PDB entry 6YBA | electron microscopy, 4.00 A resolution | chains C and N of the 26 polymer chains in the assembly

# Chain C
Molecule: Hexon protein
From: Human adenovirus F serotype 41
Reference sequence: B2ZX09 (B2ZX09_ADE41); residue numbers follow UniProt; this construct covers 1-925
Amino-acid sequence (925 residues; each row starts with the number of its first residue):
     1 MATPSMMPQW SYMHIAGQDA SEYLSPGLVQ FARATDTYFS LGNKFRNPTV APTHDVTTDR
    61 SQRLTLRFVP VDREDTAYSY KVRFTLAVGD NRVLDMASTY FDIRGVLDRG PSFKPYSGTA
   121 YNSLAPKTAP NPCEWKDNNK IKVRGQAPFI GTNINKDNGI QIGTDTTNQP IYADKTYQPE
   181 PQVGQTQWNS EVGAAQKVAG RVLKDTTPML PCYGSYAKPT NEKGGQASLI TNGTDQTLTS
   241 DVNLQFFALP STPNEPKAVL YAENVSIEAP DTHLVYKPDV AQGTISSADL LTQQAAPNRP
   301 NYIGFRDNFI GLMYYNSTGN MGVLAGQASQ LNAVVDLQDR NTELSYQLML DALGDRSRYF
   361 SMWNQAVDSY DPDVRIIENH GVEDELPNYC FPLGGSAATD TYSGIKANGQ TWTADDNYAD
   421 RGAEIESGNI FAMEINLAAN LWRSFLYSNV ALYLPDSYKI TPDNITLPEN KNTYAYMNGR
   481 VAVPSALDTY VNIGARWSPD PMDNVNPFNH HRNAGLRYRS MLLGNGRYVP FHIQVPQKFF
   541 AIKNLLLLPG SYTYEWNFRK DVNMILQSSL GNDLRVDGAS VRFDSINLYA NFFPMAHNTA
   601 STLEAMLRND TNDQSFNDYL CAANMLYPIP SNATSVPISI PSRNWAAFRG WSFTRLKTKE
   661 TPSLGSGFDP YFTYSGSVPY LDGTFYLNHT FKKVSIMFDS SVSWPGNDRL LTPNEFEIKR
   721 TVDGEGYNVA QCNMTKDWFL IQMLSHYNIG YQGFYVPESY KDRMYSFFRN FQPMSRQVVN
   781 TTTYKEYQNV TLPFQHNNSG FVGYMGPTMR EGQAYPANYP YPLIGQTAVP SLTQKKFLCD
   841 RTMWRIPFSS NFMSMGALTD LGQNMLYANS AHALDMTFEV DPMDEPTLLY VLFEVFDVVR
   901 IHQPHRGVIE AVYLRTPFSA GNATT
Unresolved in the structure: 1, 232-237, 922-925

# Chain N
Molecule: Pre-hexon-linking protein IIIa
From: Human adenovirus F serotype 41
Reference sequence: Q67716 (Q67716_ADE41); residue numbers follow UniProt; this construct covers 1-579
Amino-acid sequence (579 residues; numbered 1 to 579; the number before each row is that of its first residue):
     1 MQRSTAVVDG SQQVDPAMLA ALQSQPSGVT PSDDWAAAMD RILALTTRNP EAFRQQPQAN
    61 RFSAILEAVV PSRTNPTHEK VLAIVNALTE SKAIRKDEAG LIYNALLERV ARYNSTNVQA
   121 NLDRLTTDVR EAVAQRERFM HDTNLGSQVA LNAFLSTLPA NVPRGQEDYV SFISALRLLV
   181 AEVPQSEVYQ SGPDYFFQTS RQGLQTVNLT QAFKNLQGMW GVRAPVGDRA TISSLLTPNT
   241 RLLLLLIAPF TNSSTISRDS YLGHLITLYR EAIGQTQVDE QTFQEITSVS RALGQQDTGS
   301 LEATLNFLLT NRQQKIPSQF TLSTEEERIL RYVQQSVSLY LMREGMTPSS ALDMTARNME
   361 PSLYSSNRPF INRLMDYLHR AAAMNSEYFT NAILNPHWMP PSGFYTGEFD MPEGDDGFLW
   421 DDVSDSIFVP ARYRKKEGGD ELPLPLVEAA SRGQSPFPSL PSLVSSSNSG RVLRPRLPGE
   481 TDYLNDPLLQ PVRNKNFPNN GVESLVDKMN RWKTYAQEQR EWEESQSRPL AGPFSRWRRR
   541 EDDQDDSADD NSVLDLGGTG ASSNPFAHLR PQGRLGRLY
Unresolved in the structure: 1-11, 310-579

# Chain C / chain N interface
Pairs across the interface (35):
  T3(C) - N75(N)  hydrogen bond
  S5(C) - S72(N)
  M6(C) - S72(N)  hydrogen bond (backbone-side chain)
  M6(C) - R73(N)
  M7(C) - S72(N)
  P8(C) - E67(N)
  W10(C) - S63(N)
  A16(C) - A59(N)
  A16(C) - N60(N)
  A16(C) - S63(N)  hydrogen bond (backbone-side chain)
  G17(C) - N60(N)  hydrogen bond (backbone-side chain)
  Q18(C) - G28(N)
  Q18(C) - V29(N)  hydrogen bond (side chain-backbone)
  Q18(C) - T30(N)
  E22(C) - P26(N)
  E22(C) - S27(N)  hydrogen bond (backbone-backbone)
  E22(C) - G28(N)  hydrogen bond (backbone-backbone)
  Y23(C) - P26(N)
  L24(C) - Q25(N)
  L24(C) - P26(N)
  L24(C) - S27(N)  hydrogen bond (backbone-backbone)
  S25(C) - L22(N)
  S25(C) - Q23(N)  hydrogen bond (side chain-backbone)
  S25(C) - S24(N)
  S25(C) - Q25(N)
  P26(C) - L22(N)
  P26(C) - Q25(N)
  P26(C) - S27(N)
  G27(C) - L22(N)  hydrogen bond (backbone-backbone)
  V50(C) - A59(N)  hydrophobic
  V50(C) - N60(N)
  P52(C) - P57(N)  hydrophobic
  T53(C) - P57(N)
  H54(C) - Q58(N)  hydrogen bond
  H54(C) - R61(N)  hydrogen bond
Also at the interface, not in a pair above, chain C (22 interface residues in all): S11, S21, D55
Also at the interface, not in a pair above, chain N (22 interface residues in all): R54, P71, T74

# In short
The chain C/chain N interface involves 22 residues from each chain, with 12 hydrogen bonds. Among the polar
pairs are T3(C)-N75(N), M6(C)-S72(N) and A16(C)-S63(N).
Chain C is Hexon protein and chain N is Pre-hexon-linking protein IIIa, both from Human adenovirus F serotype
41; the structure, HAdV-F41 Capsid, was determined by electron microscopy.
